Entry 7ARR (X-ray diffraction, 1.10 A resolution); this record covers chains A and D.

Chain A (and D):
Molecule: alpha/beta-peptide
Notes: chain D of this document is another copy of the same molecule, construct and numbering; everything in this record applies to it too
Sequence (35 residues; each row starts with the number of its first residue):
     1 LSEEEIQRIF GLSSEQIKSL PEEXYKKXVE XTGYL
Modified residues: XCP ((1S,2S)-2-aminocyclopentanecarboxylic acid) at position 24; XCP ((1S,2S)-2-aminocyclopentanecarboxylic acid) at position 28; XCP ((1S,2S)-2-aminocyclopentanecarboxylic acid) at position 31
Ion coordination: Mg2+ near Glu-22 (its only coordinating residue here)
Ligand contacts: trifluoroacetic acid (TFA): Tyr-25, Lys-26, Val-29, Leu-35
From the paper describing this entry:
  - contacts within the chain: Gln-7/Gly-11 (hydrogen bond), Gln-7/Leu-12 (hydrogen bond), Phe-10/Lys-27 (hydrogen bond)

How chain A and chain D interact:
Residue-residue contacts (30):
  Leu-1(A) / Ile-9(D)  hydrophobic
  Leu-1(A) / Phe-10(D)  hydrophobic
  Leu-1(A) / XCP_31(D)
  Ser-2(A) / XCP_31(D)
  Glu-3(A) / XCP_31(D)
  Glu-3(A) / Thr-32(D)
  Ile-6(A) / Phe-10(D)  hydrophobic
  Ile-6(A) / XCP_28(D)
  Ile-6(A) / XCP_31(D)
  Ile-9(A) / Leu-1(D)  hydrophobic
  Phe-10(A) / Ile-6(D)  hydrophobic
  Leu-20(A) / XCP_28(D)
  Pro-21(A) / Tyr-25(D)
  Pro-21(A) / XCP_28(D)
  Pro-21(A) / Val-29(D)  hydrophobic
  Pro-21(A) / Thr-32(D)
  Glu-22(A) / Tyr-25(D)
  XCP_24(A) / XCP_24(D)
  XCP_24(A) / XCP_28(D)
  Tyr-25(A) / Pro-21(D)
  Tyr-25(A) / Glu-22(D)
  XCP_28(A) / Ile-6(D)
  XCP_28(A) / Leu-20(D)
  XCP_28(A) / Pro-21(D)
  XCP_28(A) / XCP_24(D)
  Val-29(A) / Pro-21(D)
  XCP_31(A) / Leu-1(D)
  XCP_31(A) / Glu-3(D)
  XCP_31(A) / Ile-6(D)
  Thr-32(A) / Glu-3(D)
Other interface residues (no listed pair), chain D (15 interface residues in all): Ser-2

Summary:
The chain A/chain D interface involves 15 residues from each chain. Bound to chain A: trifluoroacetic acid.
The paper reports contacts within the chain involving Gln-7(A), Gly-11(A) and Leu-12(A) among others.
Chain A and chain D are both alpha/beta-peptide; the structure, The de novo designed hybrid
alpha/beta-miniprotein, was determined by X-ray diffraction together with 7ARS from the same study.
